PDB entry 7SMM | electron microscopy, 2.50 A resolution | chains A and E of the 5 polymer chains in the assembly

# Chain A
Name: Acetylcholine receptor subunit alpha
Source organism: Tetronarce californica
UniProt: P02710 (ACHA_TETCF); residues 1-437 here correspond to UniProt positions 25-461 (UniProt number = residue number + 24)
Sequence (437 residues; numbered 1 to 437; the number before each row is that of its first residue):
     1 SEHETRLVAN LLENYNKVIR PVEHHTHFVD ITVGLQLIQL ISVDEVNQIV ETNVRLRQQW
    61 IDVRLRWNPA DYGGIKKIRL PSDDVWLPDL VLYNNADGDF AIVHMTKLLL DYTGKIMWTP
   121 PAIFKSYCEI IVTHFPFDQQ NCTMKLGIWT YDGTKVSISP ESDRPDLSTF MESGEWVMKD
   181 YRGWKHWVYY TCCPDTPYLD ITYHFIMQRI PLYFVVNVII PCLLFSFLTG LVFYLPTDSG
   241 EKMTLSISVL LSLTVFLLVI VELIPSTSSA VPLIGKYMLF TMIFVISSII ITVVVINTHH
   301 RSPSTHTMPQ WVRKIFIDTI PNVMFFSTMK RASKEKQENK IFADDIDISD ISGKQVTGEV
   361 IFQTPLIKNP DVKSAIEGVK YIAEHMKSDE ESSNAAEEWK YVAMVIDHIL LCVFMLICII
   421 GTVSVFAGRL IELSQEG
Not modelled in the structure: 332-369, 434-437
Disulfides: Cys-128/Cys-142, Cys-192/Cys-193
Covalent attachments: glycan linked to Asn-141
Curated features (UniProtKB/Swiss-Prot):
  - glycosylation: Asn-141 (N-linked (GlcNAc...) asparagine)
Reported in the primary citation:
  - binding site for cholesterol: Arg-301, Phe-316
  - mutagenesis - F233A (3-fold), F233A/F414A (7-fold): increased signaling in response to agonist
  - mutagenesis - F284A: unchanged signaling in response to agonist

# Chain E
Name: Acetylcholine receptor subunit gamma
Source organism: Tetronarce californica
UniProt: P02714 (ACHG_TETCF); residues 1-489 here correspond to UniProt positions 18-506 (UniProt number = residue number + 17)
Sequence (489 residues; row label = number of the first residue in the row):
     1 ENEEGRLIEK LLGDYDKRII PAKTLDHIID VTLKLTLTNL ISLNEKEEAL TTNVWIEIQW
    61 NDYRLSWNTS EYEGIDLVRI PSELLWLPDV VLENNVDGQF EVAYYANVLV YNDGSMYWLP
   121 PAIYRSTCPI AVTYFPFDWQ NCSLVFRSQT YNAHEVNLQL SAEEGEAVEW IHIDPEDFTE
   181 NGEWTIRHRP AKKNYNWQLT KDDTDFQEII FFLIIQRKPL FYIINIIAPC VLISSLVVLV
   241 YFLPAQAGGQ KCTLSISVLL AQTIFLFLIA QKVPETSLNV PLIGKYLIFV MFVSMLIVMN
   301 CVIVLNVSLR TPNTHSLSEK IKHLFLGFLP KYLGMQLEPS EETPEKPQPR RRSSFGIMIK
   361 AEEYILKKPR SELMFEEQKD RHGLKRVNKM TSDIDIGTTV DLYKDLANFA PEIKSCVEAC
   421 NFIAKSTKEQ NDSGSENENW VLIGKVIDKA CFWIALLLFS IGTLAIFLTG HFNQVPEFPF
   481 PGDPRKYVP
Not modelled in the structure: 330-409
Disulfides: Cys-128/Cys-142
Covalent attachments: N-acetylglucosamine (NAG) linked to Asn-68, Asn-141
Curated features (UniProtKB/Swiss-Prot):
  - modified residue: Tyr-364 (Phosphotyrosine)
  - glycosylation: Asn-68 (N-linked (GlcNAc...) asparagine)

# Chain A / chain E interface
Residue-residue contacts - 102 pairs, chain A then chain E:
  Ser-1(A) with Ile-19(E); Ile-20(E); Ala-22(E), hydrogen bond (backbone-backbone); Lys-23(E); Tyr-63(E), hydrogen bond (backbone-side chain)
  Glu-2(A) with Tyr-63(E)
  Glu-4(A) with Ile-19(E)
  Thr-5(A) with Asp-16(E); Ile-19(E)
  Val-8(A) with Arg-18(E); Ile-19(E), hydrophobic
  Gln-39(A) with Thr-127(E)
  Ile-41(A) with Val-96(E)
  Arg-55(A) with Glu-93(E), salt bridge; Asp-205(E), salt bridge
  Gly-73(A) with Leu-25(E)
  Gly-74(A) with Leu-25(E)
  Arg-79(A) with Thr-150(E), hydrogen bond (side chain-backbone); Tyr-151(E); Asn-152(E); Glu-155(E), salt bridge
  Pro-81(A) with Arg-18(E)
  Asp-84(A) with Arg-18(E), salt bridge
  His-104(A) with Gly-98(E), hydrogen bond (side chain-backbone); Phe-100(E)
  Thr-106(A) with Gln-149(E)
  Lys-107(A) with Arg-18(E); Thr-150(E); Tyr-151(E), hydrogen bond
  Pro-121(A) with Phe-100(E), hydrophobic
  Gly-174(A) with Thr-276(E); Ser-277(E), hydrogen bond (backbone-backbone); Leu-278(E)
  Glu-175(A) with Glu-275(E); Thr-276(E)
  Ile-210(A) with Ser-277(E), hydrogen bond (backbone-side chain)
  Leu-212(A) with Ser-277(E); Asn-279(E); Val-280(E), hydrophobic
  Tyr-213(A) with Ala-270(E); Val-273(E), hydrophobic; Pro-274(E); Glu-275(E); Thr-276(E); Ser-277(E)
  Val-216(A) with Ile-288(E), hydrophobic
  Pro-221(A) with Leu-266(E), hydrophobic
  Leu-224(A) with Met-291(E)
  Phe-225(A) with Leu-259(E), hydrophobic; Thr-263(E)
  Phe-227(A) with Met-295(E), hydrophobic
  Leu-228(A) with Leu-259(E), hydrophobic; Met-295(E), hydrophobic
  Leu-231(A) with Val-298(E), hydrophobic; Met-299(E), hydrophobic; Val-302(E), hydrophobic
  Tyr-234(A) with Val-302(E); Ile-303(E), hydrophobic; Asn-306(E), hydrogen bond (backbone-side chain); Arg-310(E), hydrogen bond
  Leu-235(A) with Cys-252(E), hydrophobic; Val-302(E); Leu-305(E), hydrophobic
  Pro-236(A) with Leu-305(E); Asn-306(E); Leu-309(E), hydrophobic
  Asp-238(A) with Ala-247(E)
  Ser-239(A) with Leu-305(E); Leu-309(E)
  Gly-240(A) with Ala-247(E)
  Glu-241(A) with Gln-250(E); Lys-251(E); Cys-252(E), hydrogen bond (side chain-backbone); Thr-253(E), hydrogen bond (side chain-backbone); Leu-305(E)
  Thr-244(A) with Thr-253(E)
  Leu-245(A) with Ile-256(E), hydrophobic
  Ser-248(A) with Ile-256(E)
  Ser-252(A) with Leu-260(E); Thr-263(E)
  Val-259(A) with Phe-267(E), hydrophobic
  Glu-262(A) with Phe-267(E); Ala-270(E); Gln-271(E), hydrogen bond
  Thr-328(A) with His-315(E)
  Met-329(A) with Thr-314(E); His-315(E)
  Lys-330(A) with Asn-313(E); Thr-314(E), hydrogen bond (backbone-backbone); Ser-316(E)
  Val-379(A) with Ala-419(E), hydrophobic
  Lys-380(A) with Ser-415(E)
  Ile-382(A) with Ile-423(E), hydrophobic
  Ala-383(A) with Ala-419(E), hydrophobic; Phe-422(E)
  Met-386(A) with Phe-422(E), hydrophobic; Ile-423(E), hydrophobic
  Lys-387(A) with Phe-422(E)
  Glu-390(A) with Ser-426(E), hydrogen bond; Glu-429(E)
  Glu-397(A) with Asn-313(E), hydrogen bond
  Met-404(A) with Thr-314(E)
Other interface residues (no listed pair), chain A (69 interface residues in all): Leu-12, Asn-53, Ile-75, Leu-80, Ile-123, Met-171, Ser-173, Ile-220, Val-249, Leu-251, Val-255, Phe-256, Leu-258, Ile-376, Tyr-401
Other interface residues (no listed pair), chain E (75 interface residues in all): Pro-21, Glu-48, Trp-86, Asp-89, Asn-94, Asn-95, Arg-147, Thr-204, Ile-264, Phe-292, Pro-312, Glu-412, Cys-416, Cys-420

# Overview
Chain A and chain E form an interface of 69 and 75 residues respectively; the contacts include 15 hydrogen
bonds and 4 salt bridges. Polar pairs include Arg-55(A)/Glu-93(E), Arg-55(A)/Asp-205(E) and
Arg-79(A)/Glu-155(E). The paper reports a binding site for cholesterol at Arg-301(A) and Phe-316(A); F233A and
F233A/F414A of chain A increase signaling in response to agonist.
Here chain A is Acetylcholine receptor subunit alpha and chain E is Acetylcholine receptor subunit gamma, both
from Tetronarce californica. Entry 7SMM (Cryo-EM structure of Torpedo acetylcholine receptor in apo form) was
determined by electron microscopy together with 7SMQ, 7SMR, 7SMS and 7SMT from the same study.
